9H9J - chains A and H of the 15 polymer chains in the assembly; structure by electron microscopy, 3.20 A resolution.

== Chain A ==
Molecule: 16S RNA
Source organism: Escherichia coli
Sequence (1541 nucleotides; each row starts with the number of its first residue; note: 1 number in that range is skipped by the numbering (no residue carries it; nothing is unmodelled there)):
     1 AAAUUGAAGA GUUUGAUCAU GGCUCAGAUU GAACGCUGGC GGCAGGCCUA ACACAUGCAA
    61 GUCGAACGGU AACAGGAAGA AGCUUGCUUC UUUGCUGACG AGUGGCGGAC GGGUGAGUAA
   121 UGUCUGGGAA ACUGCCUGAU GGAGGGGGAU AACUACUGGA AACGGUAGCU AAUACCGCAU
   181 AACGUCGCAA GACCAAAGAG GGGGACCUUC GGGCCUCUUG CCAUCGGAUG UGCCCAGAUG
   241 GGAUUAGCUA GUAGGUGGGG UAACGGCUCA CCUAGGCGAC GAUCCCUAGC UGGUCUGAGA
   301 GGAUGACCAG CCACACUGGA ACUGAGACAC GGUCCAGACU CCUACGGGAG GCAGCAGUGG
   361 GGAAUAUUGC ACAAUGGGCG CAAGCCUGAU GCAGCCAUGC CGCGUGUAUG AAGAAGGCCU
   421 UCGGGUUGUA AAGUACUUUC AGCGGGGAGG AAGGGAGUAA AGUUAAUACC UUUGCUCAUU
   481 GACGUUACCC GCAGAAGAAG CACCGGCUAA CUCCGUGCCA GCAGCCXCGG UAAUACGGAG
   541 GGUGCAAGCG UUAAUCGGAA UUACUGGGCG UAAAGCGCAC GCAGGCGGUU UGUUAAGUCA
   601 GAUGUGAAAU CCCCGGGCUC AACCUGGGAA CUGCAUCUGA UACUGGCAAG CUUGAGUCUC
   661 GUAGAGGGGG GUAGAAUUCC AGGUGUAGCG GUGAAAUGCG UAGAGAUCUG GAGGAAUACC
   721 GGUGGCGAAG GCGGCCCCCU GGACGAAGAC UGACGCUCAG GUGCGAAAGC GUGGGGAGCA
   781 AACAGGAUUA GAUACCCUGG UAGUCCACGC CGUAAACGAU GUCGACUUGG AGGUUGUGCC
   841 CUUGAGGCGU GGCUUCCGGA GCUAACGCGU UAAGUCGACC GCCUGGGGAG UACGGCCGCA
   901 AGGUUAAAAC UCAAAUGAAU UGACGGGGGC
   932 CCGCACAAGC GGUGGAGCAU GUGGUUUAAU UCGAUGXAAC GCGAAGAACC UUACCUGGUC
   992 UUGACAUCCA CGGAAGUUUU CAGAGAUGAG AAUGUGCCUU CGGGAACCGU GAGACAGGUG
  1052 CUGCAUGGCU GUCGUCAGCU CGUGUUGUGA AAUGUUGGGU UAAGUCCCGC AACGAGCGCA
  1112 ACCCUUAUCC UUUGUUGCCA GCGGUCCGGC CGGGAACUCA AAGGAGACUG CCAGUGAUAA
  1172 ACUGGAGGAA GGUGGGGAUG ACGUCAAGUC AUCAUGGCCC UUACGACCAG GGCUACACAC
  1232 GUGCUACAAU GGCGCAUACA AAGAGAAGCG ACCUCGCGAG AGCAAGCGGA CCUCAUAAAG
  1292 UGCGUCGUAG UCCGGAUUGG AGUCUGCAAC UCGACUCCAU GAAGUCGGAA UCGCUAGUAA
  1352 UCGUGGAUCA GAAUGCCACG GUGAAUACGU UCCCGGCCUU GUACACACCG CCCGUXACAC
  1412 CAUGGGAGUG GGUUGCAAAA GAAGUAGGUA GCUUAACCUU CGGGAGGGCG CUUACCACUU
  1472 UGUGAUUCAU GACUGGGGUG AAGUCGUAAC AAGGUAACCG UAGGGGAACC UGCGGUUGGA
  1532 UCACCUCCUU A
Unresolved in the structure: 932-1386, 1535-1542
Modified positions: PSU (pseudouridine-5'-monophosphate) at position 516, G7M (N7-methyl-guanosine-5'-monophosphate) at position 527, 2MG (2N-methylguanosine-5'-monophosphate) at position 967, 5MC (5-methylcytidine-5'-monophosphate) at position 968, 2MG (2N-methylguanosine-5'-monophosphate) at position 1208, 4OC (4n,o2'-methylcytidine-5'-monophosphate) at position 1402, 5MC (5-methylcytidine-5'-monophosphate) at position 1407, UR3 (3-methyluridine-5'-monophoshate) at position 1498, 2MG (2N-methylguanosine-5'-monophosphate) at position 1516, MA6 (6N-dimethyladenosine-5'-monophoshate) at position 1518, MA6 (6N-dimethyladenosine-5'-monophoshate) at position 1519
Metal / ion sites: Mg2+ site 1 near G21 (its only coordinating residue here); Mg2+ site 2 near C48 (its only coordinating residue here); Mg2+ site 3 near A53 (its only coordinating residue here); Mg2+ site 4: A59, U387; Mg2+ site 5 near G100 (its only coordinating residue here); Mg2+ site 6: A109, G331; Mg2+ site 7: A116, G117, G289; K+: G145, A197; Mg2+ site 8: A174, C175; Mg2+ site 9: U180, A195; Mg2+ site 10: A298, G299; Mg2+ site 11: G299, G558; 23 more Mg2+ sites not listed
Residues lining bound ligands: A1IC4 ((2S,3S)-2-[[(2S)-2-[[(2S,4S)-5-aminocarbonyloxy-4-oxidanyl-2-[[(2S,3R)-3-oxidanylpiperidin-2-yl]carbonylamino]pentanoyl]amino]-3-(1H-imidazol-4-yl)propanoyl]amino]-3-(2-chloranyl-1H-imidazol-4-yl)-3-oxidanyl-propanoic acid): U692, G693, U788, U789, G791, A792, A794, C795, C796, U1506
Reported in the primary citation:
  - binding site for A1IC4: G693

== Chain H ==
Name: Small ribosomal subunit protein uS8
Source organism: Escherichia coli
UniProt: P0A7W7 (RS8_ECOLI); residue numbers follow UniProt; this construct covers 1-130
Amino-acid sequence (130 residues; row label = number of the first residue in the row):
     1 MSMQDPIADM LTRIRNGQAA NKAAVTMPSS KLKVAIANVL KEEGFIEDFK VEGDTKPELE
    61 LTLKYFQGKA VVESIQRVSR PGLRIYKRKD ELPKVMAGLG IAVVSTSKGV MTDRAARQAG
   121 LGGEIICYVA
Unresolved in the structure: 1

== How chain A and chain H interact ==
Residue-residue contacts - 54 pairs, chain A then chain H:
  C586(A) with Gln4(H), hydrogen bond to the sugar; Pro81(H), phosphate contact
  G587(A) with Gln4(H), sugar contact; Pro81(H), phosphate contact; Arg84(H), salt bridge to the phosphate
  G588(A) with Met3(H), sugar contact
  U589(A) with Ser30(H), phosphate contact
  U590(A) with Lys31(H), hydrogen bond to the phosphate
  U591(A) with Lys31(H), phosphate contact
  G597(A) with Tyr86(H), hydrogen bond to the base
  U598(A) with Tyr86(H), phosphate contact
  C599(A) with Lys87(H), sugar contact; Arg88(H), phosphate contact; Lys89(H), phosphate contact; Leu121(H), sugar contact; Gly122(H), hydrogen bond to the sugar; Gly123(H), sugar contact
  A600(A) with Arg88(H), phosphate contact; Lys89(H), hydrogen bond to the phosphate; Gly120(H), sugar contact
  G601(A) with Lys89(H), salt bridge to the phosphate
  A640(A) with Ser107(H), hydrogen bond to the base; Lys108(H), hydrogen bond to the sugar
  U641(A) with Ser107(H), sugar contact
  A642(A) with Ser105(H), hydrogen bond to the base; Thr106(H), base contact; Ser107(H), base contact; Gly109(H), sugar contact
  C643(A) with Lys31(H), salt bridge to the phosphate; Glu124(H), sugar contact
  U644(A) with Arg84(H), sugar contact
  U653(A) with Lys56(H), salt bridge to the phosphate
  G755(A) with Gln4(H), base contact
  C756(A) with Ser2(H), hydrogen bond to the sugar
  C823(A) with Ser2(H), sugar contact
  G824(A) with Ser2(H), sugar contact
  A825(A) with Met3(H), sugar contact; Asp9(H), sugar contact; Arg13(H), hydrogen bond to the sugar
  C826(A) with Asn16(H), hydrogen bond to the base
  U827(A) with Ala20(H), sugar contact
  U828(A) with Lys22(H), salt bridge to the phosphate
  G874(A) with Asn16(H), base contact
  U875(A) with Arg15(H), hydrogen bond to the sugar; Asn16(H), hydrogen bond to the sugar
  C876(A) with Thr12(H), sugar contact; Arg15(H), salt bridge to the phosphate
  G877(A) with Ser2(H), base contact; Asp5(H), sugar contact; Ala8(H), sugar contact
  A878(A) with Gln4(H), hydrogen bond to the sugar; Arg80(H), salt bridge to the phosphate; Pro81(H), phosphate contact; Gly82(H), hydrogen bond to the phosphate
Also at the interface, not in a pair above, chain A (32 interface residues in all): U652, C879
Also at the interface, not in a pair above, chain H (37 interface residues in all): Pro6, Leu32, Thr55, Val110

== Overview ==
The interface between chain A and chain H involves 32 residues on one side and 37 on the other, with 15
hydrogen bonds and 7 salt bridges. Polar pairs include G597(A)-Tyr86(H), A640(A)-Ser107(H) and
A642(A)-Ser105(H). Bound to chain A: compound A1IC4. The paper reports a binding site for A1IC4 at G693(A).
Chain A is 16S RNA and chain H is Small ribosomal subunit protein uS8, both from Escherichia coli; the
structure, Complex 2 (BODY) 30S-IF1-IF3-tRNA-GE81112, was determined by electron microscopy together with
9H8G, 9H9H, 9H9I, 9H9K, 9H9L, 9H9M and 9H9N from the same study.
